1HGE - chains B and E of the 6 polymer chains in the assembly; structure by X-ray diffraction, 2.60 A resolution.

== Chain B ==
Molecule: Hemagglutinin, (G135R), HA1 chain
Organism: Influenza A virus
UniProt: P03437 (HEMA_IAAIC); residues 1-175 here correspond to UniProt positions 346-520 (UniProt number = residue number + 345)
Chain sequence (175 residues; row label = number of the first residue in the row):
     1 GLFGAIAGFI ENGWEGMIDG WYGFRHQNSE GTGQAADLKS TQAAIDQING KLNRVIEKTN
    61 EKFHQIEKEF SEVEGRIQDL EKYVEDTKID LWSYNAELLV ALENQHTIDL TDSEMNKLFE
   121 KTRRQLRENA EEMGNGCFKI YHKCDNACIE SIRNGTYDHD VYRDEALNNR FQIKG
Disulfides: Cys-144/Cys-148
Covalent attachments: N-acetylglucosamine (NAG) linked to Asn-154
Curated features (UniProtKB/Swiss-Prot):
  - glycosylation: Asn-154 (N-linked (GlcNAc...) asparagine)

== Chain E ==
Molecule: Hemagglutinin, (G135R), HA1 chain
Organism: Influenza A virus
UniProt: P03437 (HEMA_IAAIC); residues 1-328 here correspond to UniProt positions 17-344 (UniProt number = residue number + 16)
Chain sequence (328 residues; row label = number of the first residue in the row):
     1 QDLPGNDNST ATLCLGHHAV PNGTLVKTIT DDQIEVTNAT ELVQSSSTGK ICNNPHRILD
    61 GIDCTLIDAL LGDPHCDVFQ NETWDLFVER SKAFSNCYPY DVPDYASLRS LVASSGTLEF
   121 ITEGFTWTGV TQNGRSNACK RGPGSGFFSR LNWLTKSGST YPVLNVTMPN NDNFDKLYIW
   181 GIHHPSTNQE QTSLYVQASG RVTVSTRRSQ QTIIPNIGSR PWVRGLSSRI SIYWTIVKPG
   241 DVLVINSNGN LIAPRGYFKM RTGKSSIMRS DAPIDTCISE CITPNGSIPN DKPFQNVNKI
   301 TYGACPKYVK QNTLKLATGM RNVPEKQT
Disulfides: Cys-52/Cys-277, Cys-64/Cys-76, Cys-97/Cys-139, Cys-281/Cys-305
Covalent attachments: N-acetylglucosamine (NAG) linked to Asn-38, Asn-81, Asn-285; glycan linked to Asn-165
Construct notes: conflict Arg-135 (Gly151 in P03437)
Ligand contacts: MNA (2-O-methyl-5-N-acetyl-alpha-D-neuraminic acid): Tyr-98, Gly-134, Arg-135, Ser-136, Asn-137, Trp-153, Thr-155, His-183, Glu-190, Leu-194, Leu-226, Ser-228
Curated features (UniProtKB/Swiss-Prot):
  - glycosylation (N-linked (GlcNAc...) asparagine): Asn-8, Asn-22, Asn-38, Asn-81, Asn-165, Asn-285

== Interface between chain B and chain E ==
Pairs across the interface (11):
  Gln-47(B) / Thr-30(E)
  Gly-50(B) / Thr-30(E)
  Lys-51(B) / Ile-29(E)
  Lys-51(B) / Thr-30(E)
  Arg-54(B) / Lys-27(E)
  Arg-54(B) / Thr-28(E)  hydrogen bond (side chain-backbone)
  Arg-54(B) / Asp-32(E)
  Lys-62(B) / Lys-310(E)
  Glu-103(B) / Ile-29(E)
  His-106(B) / Ile-29(E)
  His-106(B) / Thr-30(E)
Interface residues without a listed pair, chain B (9 interface residues in all): Glu-57, Leu-110
Interface residues without a listed pair, chain E (7 interface residues in all): Asp-31

== In short ==
The interface between chain B and chain E involves 9 residues on one side and 7 on the other; the contacts
include 1 hydrogen bond. Its one hydrogen-bonded contact is Arg-54(B)/Thr-28(E). Chain E binds compound MNA.
Covalently linked N-acetylglucosamine: at Asn-154(B).
Chain B is Hemagglutinin, (G135R), HA1 chain and chain E is Hemagglutinin, (G135R), HA1 chain, both from
Influenza A virus; the structure, Binding of influenza virus hemagglutinin to analogs of its cell-surface
receptor, sialic acid: analysis by proton ..., was determined by X-ray diffraction, deposited together with
1HGD, 1HGF, 1HGG, 1HGH, 1HGI and 1HGJ.
